Entry 4MJ6 (X-ray diffraction, 2.57 A resolution); this record covers chains A and C of the 3 polymer chains in the assembly.

# Chain A
Protein: HLA class I histocompatibility antigen, A-11 alpha chain
From: Homo sapiens
UniProt: P13746 (1A11_HUMAN); residues 1-274 here correspond to UniProt positions 25-298 (UniProt number = residue number + 24)
Sequence (274 residues; numbered 1 to 274; the number before each row is that of its first residue):
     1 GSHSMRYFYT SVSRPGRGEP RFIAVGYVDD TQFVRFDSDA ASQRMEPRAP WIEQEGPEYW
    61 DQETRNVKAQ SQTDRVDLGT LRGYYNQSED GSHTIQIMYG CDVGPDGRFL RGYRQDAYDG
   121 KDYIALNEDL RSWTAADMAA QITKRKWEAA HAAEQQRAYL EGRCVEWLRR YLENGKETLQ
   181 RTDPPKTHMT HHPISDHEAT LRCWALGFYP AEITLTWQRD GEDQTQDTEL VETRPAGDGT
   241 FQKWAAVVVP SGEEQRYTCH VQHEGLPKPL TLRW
Disulfide bonds: Cys-101/Cys-164, Cys-203/Cys-259
Reported in the primary citation:
  - binding site for Nucleoprotein (chain C): Tyr-7, Met-45, Glu-63

# Chain C
Protein: Nucleoprotein
UniProt: R4X2K3 (R4X2K3_9INFA); residues 1-11 here correspond to UniProt positions 188-198 (UniProt number = residue number + 187)
Sequence (11 residues; each row starts with the number of its first residue):
     1 TMVMELIRMI K

# Interface between chain A and chain C
Contacting residue pairs (35; chain A residue first):
  Tyr-7(A) with Thr-1(C), hydrogen bond (side chain-backbone)
  Tyr-9(A) with Thr-1(C)
  Met-45(A) with Thr-1(C)
  Gln-62(A) with Val-3(C)
  Glu-63(A) with Thr-1(C), hydrogen bond (side chain-backbone)
  Asn-66(A) with Thr-1(C), hydrogen bond; Met-2(C); Val-3(C)
  Gln-70(A) with Met-4(C)
  Thr-73(A) with Ile-7(C)
  Val-76(A) with Ile-10(C), hydrophobic
  Asp-77(A) with Ile-10(C); Lys-11(C), hydrogen bond (side chain-backbone)
  Thr-80(A) with Lys-11(C)
  Leu-81(A) with Lys-11(C)
  Tyr-84(A) with Lys-11(C), hydrogen bond (side chain-backbone)
  Tyr-99(A) with Thr-1(C); Met-2(C), hydrogen bond (side chain-backbone)
  Arg-114(A) with Met-4(C); Met-9(C)
  Asp-116(A) with Lys-11(C), salt bridge
  Thr-143(A) with Lys-11(C), hydrogen bond (side chain-backbone)
  Lys-146(A) with Lys-11(C), hydrogen bond (side chain-backbone)
  Trp-147(A) with Met-9(C); Ile-10(C), hydrogen bond (side chain-backbone); Lys-11(C)
  Ala-150(A) with Arg-8(C)
  Ala-152(A) with Arg-8(C); Met-9(C), hydrophobic
  Gln-155(A) with Leu-6(C)
  Gln-156(A) with Met-2(C); Met-9(C)
  Tyr-159(A) with Thr-1(C); Met-2(C), hydrophobic
  Arg-163(A) with Val-3(C)
Other interface residues (no listed pair), chain A (29 interface residues in all): Ala-69, Ile-95, Ile-97, Tyr-123
From the paper, about this interface:
  - specific contacts: Tyr-7(A)/Thr-1(C), Met-45(A)/Thr-1(C), Glu-63(A)/Thr-1(C)

# Overview
The interface between chain A and chain C involves 29 residues on one side and 10 on the other; the contacts
include 9 hydrogen bonds and 1 salt bridge. Polar pairs include Asp-116(A)/Lys-11(C), Tyr-7(A)/Thr-1(C) and
Glu-63(A)/Thr-1(C). The paper describes contacts between Tyr-7(A) and Thr-1(C), Met-45(A) and Thr-1(C) and
Glu-63(A) and Thr-1(C). From the paper: a binding site for Nucleoprotein (chain C) at Tyr-7(A), Met-45(A) and
Glu-63(A).
Here chain A is HLA class I histocompatibility antigen, A-11 alpha chain (Homo sapiens) and chain C is
Nucleoprotein. Entry 4MJ6 (Crystal Structure of HLA-A*1101 in complex with H7-22, an influenza A(H7N9) virus
epitope) was determined by X-ray diffraction (same publication as 4MJ5).
